Entry 9GA3 (electron microscopy, 4.30 A resolution (low resolution: residue-level contacts below are approximate; hydrogen-bond / salt-bridge calls are withheld)); this record covers chains B and E of the 5 polymer chains in the assembly.

[Chain B]
Molecule: UvrABC system protein A
Organism: Mycobacterium tuberculosis
UniProtKB: P63381 (UVRA_MYCBO); residues 1-972 here = UniProt positions 1-972
Sequence (993 residues; each row starts with the number of its first residue; numbers below 1 keep their minus sign (Met-20 is residue -20)):
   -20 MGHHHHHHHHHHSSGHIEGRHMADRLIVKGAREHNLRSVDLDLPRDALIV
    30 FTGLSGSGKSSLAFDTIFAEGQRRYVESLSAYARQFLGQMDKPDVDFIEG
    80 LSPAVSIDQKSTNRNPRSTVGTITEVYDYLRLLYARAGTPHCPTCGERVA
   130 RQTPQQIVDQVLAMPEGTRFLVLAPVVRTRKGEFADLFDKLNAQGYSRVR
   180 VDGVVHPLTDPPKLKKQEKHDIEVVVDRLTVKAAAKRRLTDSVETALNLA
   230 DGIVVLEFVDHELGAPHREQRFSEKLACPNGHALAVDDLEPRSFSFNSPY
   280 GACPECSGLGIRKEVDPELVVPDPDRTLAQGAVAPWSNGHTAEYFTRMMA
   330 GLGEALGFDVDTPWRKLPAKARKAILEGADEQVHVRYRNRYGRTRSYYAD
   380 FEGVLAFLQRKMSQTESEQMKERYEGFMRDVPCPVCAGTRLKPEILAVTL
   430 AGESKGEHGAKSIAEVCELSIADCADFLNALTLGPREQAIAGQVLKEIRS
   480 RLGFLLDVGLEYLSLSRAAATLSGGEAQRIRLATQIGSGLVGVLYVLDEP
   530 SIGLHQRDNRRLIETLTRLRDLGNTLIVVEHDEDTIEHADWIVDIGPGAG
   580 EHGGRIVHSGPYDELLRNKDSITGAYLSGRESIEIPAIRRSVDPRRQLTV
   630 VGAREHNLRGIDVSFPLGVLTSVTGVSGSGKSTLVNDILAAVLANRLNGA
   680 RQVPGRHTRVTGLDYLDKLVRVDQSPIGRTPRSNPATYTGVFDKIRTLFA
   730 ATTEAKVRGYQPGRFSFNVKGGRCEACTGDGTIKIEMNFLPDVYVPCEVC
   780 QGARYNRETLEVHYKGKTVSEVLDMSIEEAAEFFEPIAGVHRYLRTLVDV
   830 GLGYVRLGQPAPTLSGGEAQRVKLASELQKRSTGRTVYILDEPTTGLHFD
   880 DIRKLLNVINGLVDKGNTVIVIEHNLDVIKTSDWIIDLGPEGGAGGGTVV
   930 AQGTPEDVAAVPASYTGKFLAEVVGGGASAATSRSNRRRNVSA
Disordered / not traced: -20 to 0, 240-247, 292-409, 954-972
Sequence notes: initiating methionine (-20); expression tag (-19 to 0)
Swiss-Prot annotation at these positions:
  - zinc finger (C4-type): Cys257 to Cys285, Cys753 to Cys779
  - binding site (ATP): Gly32 to Ser39, Gly654 to Ser661
Metal / ion sites: Zn2+ site 1: Cys121, Cys124, Cys257, His261; Zn2+ site 2: Cys282, Cys285, Cys412, Cys415; Zn2+ site 3: Cys753, Cys756, Cys776, Cys779
Ligand contacts: ADP (adenosine-5'-diphosphate): Tyr491, Arg496, Ala497, Thr500, His635, Asn636, Gly654, Val655, Ser656, Gly657, Ser658, Gly659, Lys660, Ser661, Thr662, His903, Leu917, Gly922

[Chain E]
Molecule: UvrABC system protein B
Organism: Mycobacterium tuberculosis
UniProtKB: P67423 (UVRB_MYCBO); residues 22-719 here = UniProt positions 22-719
Sequence (720 residues; numbered 0 to 719; the number before each row is that of its first residue; numbering starts at 0):
     0 MGHHHHHHHHHHSSGHIEGRHMVRAGGHFEVVSPHAPAGDQPAAIDELER
    50 RINAGERDVVLLGATGTGKSATTAWLIERLQRPTLVMAPNKTLAAQLANE
   100 LREMLPHNAVEYFVSYYDYYQPEAYIAQTDTYIEKDSSINDDVERLRHSA
   150 TSALLSRRDVVVVASVSCIYGLGTPQSYLDRSVELKVGEEVPRDGLLRLL
   200 VDVQYTRNDMSFTRGSFRVRGDTVEIIPSYEELAVRIEFFGDEIEALYYL
   250 HPLTGEVIRQVDSLRIFPATHYVAGPERMAHAVSAIEEELAERLAELESQ
   300 GKLLEAQRLRMRTNYDIEMMRQVGFCSGIENYSRHIDGRGPGTPPATLLD
   350 YFPEDFLLVIDESHVTVPQIGGMYEGDISRKRNLVEYGFRLPSACDNRPL
   400 TWEEFADRIGQTVYLSATPGPYELSQTGGEFVEQVIRPTGLVDPKVVVKP
   450 TKGQIDDLIGEIRTRADADQRVLVTTLTKKMAEDLTDYLLEMGIRVRYLH
   500 SEVDTLRRVELLRQLRLGDYDVLVGINLLREGLDLPEVSLVAILDADKEG
   550 FLRSSRSLIQTIGRAARNVSGEVHMYADKITDSMREAIDETERRRAKQIA
   600 YNEANGIDPQPLRKKIADILDQVYREADDTAVVEVGGSGRNASRGRRAQG
   650 EPGRAVSAGVFEGRDTSAMPRAELADLIKDLTAQMMAAARDLQFELAARF
   700 RDEIADLKRELRGMDAAGLK
Disordered / not traced: 0-22, 612-719
Sequence notes: initiating methionine (0); expression tag (1-21)
Swiss-Prot annotation at these positions:
  - motif: Tyr115 to Ile138 (Beta-hairpin)
  - binding site (ATP): Gly62 to Ser69

[Chain B / chain E interface]
Residue-residue contacts (25):
  Ala172(B) with Arg217(E)
  Gln173(B) with Arg217(E); Arg219(E); Glu224(E)
  Gly174(B) with Arg219(E); Glu224(E); Arg235(E)
  Tyr175(B) with Arg219(E); Thr222(E); Arg235(E)
  Ser176(B) with Arg235(E)
  Thr188(B) with Arg235(E)
  Asp206(B) with Gly220(E); Asp221(E)
  Arg207(B) with Asp221(E); Phe238(E); Glu244(E)
  Arg216(B) with Arg192(E); Asp193(E)
  Arg217(B) with Arg192(E); Asp221(E); Gly240(E)
  Asp220(B) with Arg192(E); Gly220(E)
  Ser221(B) with Gly220(E)
Also at the interface, not in a pair above, chain B (14 interface residues in all): Asn171, Val205
Also at the interface, not in a pair above, chain E (16 interface residues in all): Val218, Phe239, Asp241, Leu252

[In short]
The interface between chain B and chain E involves 14 residues on one side and 16 on the other. Bound to chain
B: ADP. UniProt lists 16 ATP-binding residues on chain B; 8 ATP-binding residues on chain E.
Here chain B is UvrABC system protein A and chain E is UvrABC system protein B, both from Mycobacterium
tuberculosis. Entry 9GA3 (MtUvrA2UvrB bound to damaged oligonucleotide) was determined by electron microscopy
together with 9GA2, 9GA4 and 9GA5 from the same study.
